Entry 4OSP (X-ray diffraction, 2.25 A resolution); this record covers chains A and B of the 4 polymer chains in the assembly.

== Chain A (and B) ==
Name: Oxygenase-reductase
From: Streptomyces fradiae
Notes: fragment: C-terminal reductase domain; chain B of this document is another copy of the same molecule, construct and numbering; everything in this record applies to it too
UniProt: K0IB23 (K0IB23_STRFR); residues 2-253 here correspond to UniProt positions 413-664 (UniProt number = residue number + 411)
Amino-acid sequence (263 residues; numbered -9 to 253; the number before each row is that of its first residue; numbers below 1 keep their minus sign (Met-9 is residue -9)):
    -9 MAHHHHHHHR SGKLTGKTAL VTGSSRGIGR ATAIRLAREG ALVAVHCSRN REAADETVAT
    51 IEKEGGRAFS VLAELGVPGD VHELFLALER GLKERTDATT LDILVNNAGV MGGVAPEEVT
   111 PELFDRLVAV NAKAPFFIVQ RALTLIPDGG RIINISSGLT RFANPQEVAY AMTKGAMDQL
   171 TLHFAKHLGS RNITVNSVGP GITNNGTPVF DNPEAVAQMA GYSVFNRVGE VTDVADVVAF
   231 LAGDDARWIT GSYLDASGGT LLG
Not modelled in the structure: -9 to 1 (chain B: -9 to 0)
Differences from the reference sequence: initiating methionine (-9); expression tag (-8 to 1)

== Chain A / chain B interface ==
Pairs across the interface - 64 pairs, chain A then chain B:
  Arg25(A) - Asp235(B)  salt bridge
  Leu172(A) - Leu252(B)  hydrophobic
  Ala175(A) - Val214(B)
  Ala175(A) - Leu252(B)  hydrophobic
  Lys176(A) - Val214(B)
  Lys176(A) - Leu252(B)
  Gly179(A) - Val214(B)
  Gly179(A) - Phe215(B)
  Ser180(A) - Val214(B)
  Asn182(A) - Phe215(B)
  Thr184(A) - Phe215(B)
  Ser213(A) - Trp238(B)
  Val214(A) - Ala175(B)
  Val214(A) - Lys176(B)
  Val214(A) - Gly179(B)
  Val214(A) - Ser180(B)
  Val214(A) - Thr240(B)
  Phe215(A) - Gly179(B)
  Phe215(A) - Asn182(B)
  Phe215(A) - Ile183(B)
  Phe215(A) - Thr184(B)
  Phe215(A) - Arg237(B)
  Phe215(A) - Trp238(B)  hydrophobic
  Phe215(A) - Thr240(B)
  Arg217(A) - Trp238(B)
  Val218(A) - Trp238(B)
  Gly219(A) - Trp238(B)
  Thr222(A) - Arg237(B)  hydrogen bond (backbone-side chain)
  Asp223(A) - Arg237(B)  salt bridge
  Asp223(A) - Trp238(B)
  Asp226(A) - Asp235(B)
  Asp226(A) - Arg237(B)  salt bridge
  Val227(A) - Asp235(B)
  Val227(A) - Ile239(B)  hydrophobic
  Phe230(A) - Phe230(B)  hydrophobic
  Asp235(A) - Arg25(B)  salt bridge
  Asp235(A) - Asp226(B)
  Arg237(A) - Phe215(B)
  Arg237(A) - Thr222(B)  hydrogen bond (side chain-backbone)
  Arg237(A) - Asp223(B)  salt bridge
  Arg237(A) - Asp226(B)  salt bridge
  Trp238(A) - Ser213(B)
  Trp238(A) - Phe215(B)  hydrophobic
  Trp238(A) - Arg217(B)
  Trp238(A) - Gly219(B)
  Trp238(A) - Asp223(B)
  Trp238(A) - Asp245(B)
  Trp238(A) - Ala246(B)
  Trp238(A) - Ser247(B)  hydrogen bond (backbone-backbone)
  Trp238(A) - Gly248(B)  hydrogen bond (backbone-backbone)
  Ile239(A) - Val227(B)  hydrophobic
  Ile239(A) - Asp245(B)
  Thr240(A) - Val214(B)
  Thr240(A) - Phe215(B)
  Thr240(A) - Gly249(B)
  Asp245(A) - Trp238(B)
  Asp245(A) - Ile239(B)
  Ala246(A) - Trp238(B)  hydrogen bond (backbone-side chain)
  Ser247(A) - Trp238(B)  hydrogen bond (backbone-backbone)
  Gly248(A) - Trp238(B)  hydrogen bond (backbone-backbone)
  Gly248(A) - Thr240(B)
  Gly249(A) - Thr240(B)
  Leu252(A) - Leu172(B)  hydrophobic
  Leu252(A) - Gly241(B)
Other interface residues (no listed pair), chain A (35 interface residues in all): Lys3, Ile183, Gly241, Ser242, Leu244
Other interface residues (no listed pair), chain B (35 interface residues in all): Val218, Ser242, Leu244, Gly253

== In short ==
Chain A and chain B each contribute 35 residues to their interface; the contacts include 7 hydrogen bonds and
6 salt bridges. Polar pairs include Arg25(A)-Asp235(B), Asp223(A)-Arg237(B) and Asp226(A)-Arg237(B).
Chain A and chain B are both Oxygenase-reductase (Streptomyces fradiae); the structure, The crystal structure
of urdamycin C-6 ketoreductase domain UrdMred with bound NADP and rabelomycin, was determined by X-ray
diffraction (same publication as 4OSO).
